Entry 1WPU (X-ray diffraction, 1.48 A resolution); this record covers chains D and B of the 4 polymer chains in the assembly.

# Chain D
Molecule: 7-nt RNA strand
Sequence (7 nucleotides; row label = number of the first residue in the row):
     1 UUGAGUU

# Chain B
Protein: Hut operon positive regulatory protein
Source organism: Bacillus subtilis
Reference sequence: P10943 (HUTP_BACSU); residues 2-148 here correspond to UniProt positions 1-147 (UniProt number = residue number - 1)
Chain sequence (147 residues; numbered 2 to 148; the number before each row is that of its first residue):
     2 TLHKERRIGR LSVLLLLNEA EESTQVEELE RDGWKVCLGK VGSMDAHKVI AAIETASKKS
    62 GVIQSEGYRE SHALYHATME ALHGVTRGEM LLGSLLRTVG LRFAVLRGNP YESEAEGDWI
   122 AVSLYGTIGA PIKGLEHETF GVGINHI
Construct notes: engineered mutation Ile51 (Val50 in P10943)
Ion coordination: Mg2+: His73, His77, His138 (together with histidine)
Small-molecule neighbours: histidine (HIS): Tyr69, His73, Tyr76, His77, Arg88, Leu97, Arg98, Ile129, Gly130, Ala131, Leu136, His138

# How chain D and chain B interact
Contacting residue pairs (33):
  U1(D) - Lys41(B)  sugar contact
  U1(D) - Ala53(B)  sugar contact
  U1(D) - Thr56(B)  base contact
  U1(D) - Ala57(B)  base contact
  U1(D) - Lys60(B)  base contact
  U2(D) - Lys41(B)  sugar contact
  G3(D) - Lys41(B)  sugar contact
  G3(D) - Val42(B)  hydrogen bond to the sugar
  G3(D) - Gly43(B)  hydrogen bond to the sugar
  G3(D) - Gly101(B)  sugar contact
  G3(D) - Leu102(B)  hydrogen bond to the sugar
  G3(D) - Arg103(B)  base contact
  A4(D) - Gly43(B)  sugar contact
  A4(D) - Ser44(B)  hydrogen bond to the sugar
  A4(D) - Met45(B)  sugar contact
  A4(D) - Thr99(B)  hydrogen bond to the sugar
  A4(D) - Val100(B)  hydrogen bond to the base
  A4(D) - Gly101(B)  hydrogen bond to the base
  A4(D) - Thr128(B)  hydrogen bond to the base
  A4(D) - Glu137(B)  hydrogen bond to the base
  G5(D) - Met45(B)  sugar contact
  G5(D) - Thr99(B)  base contact
  G5(D) - Ala131(B)  hydrogen bond to the base
  G5(D) - Pro132(B)  hydrogen bond to the sugar
  G5(D) - Ile133(B)  hydrogen bond to the base
  G5(D) - Lys134(B)  base contact
  G5(D) - Glu137(B)  hydrogen bond to the base
  U6(D) - Pro132(B)  sugar contact
  U6(D) - Ile133(B)  sugar contact
  U7(D) - Leu97(B)  base contact
  U7(D) - Ala131(B)  base contact
  U7(D) - Pro132(B)  base contact
  U7(D) - Ile133(B)  base contact
Also at the interface, not in a pair above, chain B (24 interface residues in all): Ala52, Gly135, Leu136

# Overview
The interface between chain D and chain B involves 7 residues on one side and 24 on the other, with 13
hydrogen bonds. Polar contacts include A4(D)-Val100(B), A4(D)-Gly101(B) and A4(D)-Thr128(B). Chain B binds
histidine. The Mg2+ site is built by His73(B), His77(B) and His138(B).
Chain D is a 7-nt RNA strand and chain B is Hut operon positive regulatory protein (Bacillus subtilis); the
structure, Crystal Structure of the HutP antitermination complex bound to a single stranded region of hut
mRNA, was determined by X-ray diffraction.
